PDB entry 1R19 | X-ray diffraction, 3.51 A resolution | chain A

[Chain A]
Name: fibrinogen-binding protein SdrG
Source organism: Staphylococcus epidermidis
Notes: fragment: SdrG ligand binding A-domain
UniProtKB: Q9KI13 (Q9KI13_STAEP); residues 274-598 here = UniProt positions 274-598
Sequence (343 residues; numbered 256 to 598; the number before each row is that of its first residue):
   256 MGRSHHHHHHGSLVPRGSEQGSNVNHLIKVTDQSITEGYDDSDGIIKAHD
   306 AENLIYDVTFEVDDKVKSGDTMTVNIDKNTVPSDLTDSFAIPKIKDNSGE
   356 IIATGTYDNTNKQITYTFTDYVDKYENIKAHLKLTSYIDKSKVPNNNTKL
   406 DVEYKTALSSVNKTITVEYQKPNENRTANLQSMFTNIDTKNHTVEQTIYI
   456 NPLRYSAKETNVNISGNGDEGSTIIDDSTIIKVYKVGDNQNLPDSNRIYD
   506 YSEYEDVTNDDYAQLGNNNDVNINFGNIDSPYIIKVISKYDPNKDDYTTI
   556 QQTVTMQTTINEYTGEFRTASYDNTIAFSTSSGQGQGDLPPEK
Disordered / not traced: 256-276, 324-325, 345, 351-353, 373, 379-381, 522-523, 548-553, 581-598
Construct notes: cloning artifact (256-273)
Reported in the primary citation:
  - conformationally variable residues (order/disorder transition): K350 to E355

[In short]
From the paper: conformational variability at K350.
Chain A is fibrinogen-binding protein SdrG (Staphylococcus epidermidis); the structure, Crystal Structure
Analysis of S.epidermidis adhesin SdrG binding to Fibrinogen (Apo structure), was determined by X-ray
diffraction (same publication as 1R17).
